PDB entry 1FPH | X-ray diffraction, 2.50 A resolution | chains L and H of the 4 polymer chains in the assembly

== Chain L ==
Protein: Alpha-thrombin (small subunit)
Source organism: Homo sapiens
Notes: EC 3.4.21.5
UniProt: P00734 (THRB_HUMAN); residues 1-14 here correspond to UniProt positions 336-349 (UniProt number = residue number + 335)
Amino-acid sequence (36 residues; numbered 1 to 15 plus 21 insertion-coded residues; the number before each row is that of its first residue; a row labelled like 14A-14M holds insertion residues (14A, then the next letters in order)):
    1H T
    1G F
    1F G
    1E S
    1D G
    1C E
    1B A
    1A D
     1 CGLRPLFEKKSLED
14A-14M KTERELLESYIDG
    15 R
Swiss-Prot annotation at these positions:
  - site: Arg15 (Cleavage)

== Chain H ==
Protein: Alpha-thrombin (large subunit)
Source organism: Homo sapiens
Notes: EC 3.4.21.5
UniProt: P00734 (THRB_HUMAN); the construct lacks a stretch of the UniProt sequence, so the offset changes along the chain: 16-37 = UniProt 364-385; 38-60 = UniProt 387-409; 61-77 = UniProt 419-435; 78-97 = UniProt 437-456; 7 more segments
Amino-acid sequence (259 residues; each row starts with the number of its first residue; note: 1 number in that range is skipped by the numbering (no residue carries it; nothing is unmodelled there); a row labelled like 60A-60I holds insertion residues (60A, then the next letters in order)):
    16 IVEGSDAEIGMSPWQVMLFRKS
   37A P
    38 QELLCGASLISDRWVLTAAHCLL
60A-60I YPPWDKNFT
    61 ENDLLVRIGKHSRTRYE
   77A R
    78 NIEKISMLEKIYIHPRYNWR
   97A E
    98 NLDRDIALMKLKKPVAFSDYIHPVCLPDRETA
129A-129C ASL
   130 LQAGYKGRVTGWGNLKETWT
149A-149E ANVGK
   150 GQPSVLQVVNLPIVERPVCKDSTRIRITDNMFCA
  184A G
   184 YKP
186A-186D DEGK
   187 RGDACEGDSGGPFVMKSP
204A-204B FN
   205 NRWYQMGIVSWGE
   219 GC
  221A D
   221 RDGKYGFYTHVFRLKKWIQKVIDQFGE
Disulfides: Cys42-Cys58, Cys168-Cys182, Cys191-Cys220
Swiss-Prot annotation at these positions:
  - region: Ala183 to Val200 (High affinity receptor-binding region which is also known as the TP508 peptide)
  - active site (Charge relay system): His57, Asp102, Ser195
  - glycosylation: Asn60G (N-linked (GlcNAc...) (complex) asparagine)

== Chain L / chain H interface ==
Residue-residue contacts - 65 pairs, chain L then chain H:
  Cys1(L) - Pro120(H)
  Cys1(L) - Val121(H)
  Cys1(L) - Cys122(H)  disulfide
  Cys1(L) - Arg206(H)
  Asp1A(L) - His119(H)  hydrogen bond (backbone-side chain)
  Asp1A(L) - Arg206(H)  salt bridge
  Gly1F(L) - Asp125(H)
  Thr1H(L) - Asp125(H)
  Thr1H(L) - Arg126(H)  hydrogen bond (backbone-backbone)
  Thr1H(L) - Phe232(H)
  Thr1H(L) - Lys235(H)  hydrogen bond
  Thr1H(L) - Lys236(H)
  Gly2(L) - Pro120(H)  hydrogen bond (backbone-backbone)
  Gly2(L) - Cys122(H)
  Gly2(L) - Arg206(H)
  Gly2(L) - Trp207(H)  hydrogen bond (backbone-backbone)
  Leu3(L) - His119(H)  hydrogen bond (backbone-side chain)
  Leu3(L) - Asn205(H)
  Leu3(L) - Arg206(H)
  Arg4(L) - Gly25(H)
  Arg4(L) - Met26(H)  hydrogen bond (side chain-backbone)
  Arg4(L) - Pro28(H)
  Arg4(L) - Trp29(H)
  Arg4(L) - Arg137(H)
  Arg4(L) - Trp207(H)
  Pro5(L) - Ser115(H)
  Pro5(L) - Asp116(H)
  Leu6(L) - Ile24(H)
  Leu6(L) - Gly25(H)
  Leu6(L) - Asp116(H)
  Leu6(L) - Tyr117(H)  hydrophobic
  Phe7(L) - Glu23(H)
  Phe7(L) - Ile24(H)
  Phe7(L) - Gly25(H)
  Phe7(L) - Met26(H)  hydrophobic
  Glu8(L) - Lys202(H)  salt bridge
  Glu8(L) - Asn205(H)
  Glu8(L) - Trp207(H)  hydrogen bond
  Lys9(L) - His119(H)
  Asp14(L) - Glu23(H)
  Asp14(L) - Met26(H)
  Asp14(L) - Arg137(H)  salt bridge
  Lys14A(L) - Asp21(H)  hydrogen bond (side chain-backbone)
  Lys14A(L) - Glu23(H)  salt bridge
  Lys14A(L) - Met26(H)
  Thr14B(L) - Arg137(H)  hydrogen bond
  Thr14B(L) - Asn159(H)  hydrogen bond (backbone-side chain)
  Glu14C(L) - Arg137(H)
  Glu14C(L) - Lys202(H)  salt bridge
  Glu14E(L) - Lys135(H)  salt bridge
  Glu14E(L) - Asn159(H)  hydrogen bond
  Glu14E(L) - Tyr184(H)
  Leu14F(L) - Lys135(H)
  Leu14F(L) - Gly136(H)
  Leu14F(L) - Arg137(H)
  Leu14F(L) - Asn159(H)
  Leu14F(L) - Trp207(H)  hydrophobic
  Leu14G(L) - Lys202(H)
  Ser14I(L) - Tyr134(H)
  Ser14I(L) - Lys135(H)  hydrogen bond (side chain-backbone)
  Tyr14J(L) - Leu129C(H)
  Tyr14J(L) - Tyr134(H)  hydrophobic
  Tyr14J(L) - Met201(H)
  Tyr14J(L) - Lys202(H)  hydrogen bond (side chain-backbone)
  Tyr14J(L) - Pro204(H)  hydrophobic
Interface residues without a listed pair, chain L (23 interface residues in all): Ala1B, Arg15
Interface residues without a listed pair, chain H (38 interface residues in all): Ser27, Leu123, Pro124, Gly133, Lys186D, Asn204B
Disulfides between the chains: Cys1(L)-Cys122(H)

== In short ==
23 residues of chain L face 38 of chain H across their interface; the contacts include 1 disulfide bond, 14
hydrogen bonds and 6 salt bridges. Polar pairs include Asp1A(L)-Arg206(H), Glu8(L)-Lys202(H) and
Lys14A(L)-Glu23(H). UniProt lists 3 active-site residues on chain H.
Chain L is Alpha-thrombin (small subunit) and chain H is Alpha-thrombin (large subunit), both from Homo
sapiens; the structure, The interaction of thrombin with fibrinogen: A structural basis for its specificity,
was determined by X-ray diffraction.
